4PXE - chains A and B; structure by X-ray diffraction, 1.45 A resolution.

# Chain A (and B)
Molecule: Ureidoglycolate hydrolase
From: Arabidopsis thaliana
Notes: EC 3.5.3.19; chain B of this document is another copy of the same molecule, construct and numbering; everything in this record applies to it too
UniProtKB: Q8VXY9 (UAH_ARATH); numbering as in UniProt (aligned over 50-476)
Chain sequence (430 residues; each row starts with the number of its first residue):
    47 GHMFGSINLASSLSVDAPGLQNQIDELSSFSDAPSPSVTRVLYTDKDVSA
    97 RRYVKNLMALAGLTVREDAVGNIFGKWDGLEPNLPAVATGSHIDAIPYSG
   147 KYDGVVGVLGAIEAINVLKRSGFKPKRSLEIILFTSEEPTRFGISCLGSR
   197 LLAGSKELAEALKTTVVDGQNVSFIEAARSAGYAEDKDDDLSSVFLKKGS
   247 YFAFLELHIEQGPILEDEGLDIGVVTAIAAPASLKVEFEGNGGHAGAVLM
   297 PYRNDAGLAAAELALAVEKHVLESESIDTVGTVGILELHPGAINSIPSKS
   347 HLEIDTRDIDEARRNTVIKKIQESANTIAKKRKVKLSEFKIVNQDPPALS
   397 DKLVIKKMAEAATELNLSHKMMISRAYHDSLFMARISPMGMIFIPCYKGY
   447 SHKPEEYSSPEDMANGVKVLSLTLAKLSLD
Unresolved in the structure: 47-53
Differences from the reference sequence: expression tag (47-49)
UniProt features mapped onto this chain:
  - binding site (Mn(2+)): H138, D149, E184, H254, H448
  - binding site (substrate): E183, E184, H254 to Q257, H290, N340, R353, Y423, H424, H448
  - site: R299 (Necessary for dimerization)
Metal / ion sites: Mn2+ site 1: H138, D149, H254; Mn2+ site 2: D149, E184, H448
Small-molecule neighbours: glyoxylic acid (GLV): E183, E184, R353, A422, Y423, H448

# Chain A / chain B interface
Residue-residue contacts - 118 pairs, chain A then chain B:
  I142(A) with N340(B); S341(B)
  P143(A) with P336(B)
  Y144(A) with H335(B)
  E184(A) with N340(B), hydrogen bond
  P185(A) with I339(B), hydrophobic; N340(B)
  Q257(A) with H290(B); A293(B)
  S279(A) with I339(B)
  N287(A) with K449(B), hydrogen bond (backbone-side chain)
  G288(A) with K449(B), hydrogen bond (backbone-side chain)
  G289(A) with S447(B); K449(B)
  H290(A) with Q257(B); R353(B); A422(B); S447(B), hydrogen bond (backbone-backbone); H448(B)
  A291(A) with V326(B); T328(B)
  G292(A) with V326(B); R353(B); R421(B)
  A293(A) with Q257(B); R421(B)
  V294(A) with V326(B)
  L295(A) with I323(B); R421(B)
  M296(A) with E314(B); V317(B), hydrophobic; L318(B), hydrophobic; T325(B); G327(B)
  P297(A) with I323(B), hydrophobic
  R299(A) with V326(B); G327(B), hydrogen bond (side chain-backbone); T328(B), hydrogen bond
  L304(A) with A310(B); E314(B)
  A307(A) with A307(B), hydrophobic
  E308(A) with L311(B)
  A310(A) with L304(B)
  L311(A) with E308(B); L311(B), hydrophobic; R378(B)
  E314(A) with L304(B); R378(B), salt bridge
  V317(A) with M296(B), hydrophobic
  L318(A) with M296(B), hydrophobic
  I323(A) with L295(B); P297(B), hydrophobic
  T325(A) with M296(B)
  V326(A) with A291(B); G292(B); V294(B); R299(B)
  G327(A) with M296(B); R299(B), hydrogen bond (backbone-side chain)
  T328(A) with A291(B); R299(B), hydrogen bond
  V329(A) with P343(B)
  G330(A) with L334(B); G337(B); A338(B); I339(B); S341(B)
  I331(A) with G337(B); A338(B); I339(B)
  L332(A) with L332(B); L334(B), hydrophobic
  L334(A) with V329(B); G330(B); L332(B), hydrophobic
  H335(A) with Y144(B)
  P336(A) with P143(B)
  G337(A) with G330(B); I331(B)
  A338(A) with G330(B); I331(B)
  I339(A) with P185(B), hydrophobic; S279(B); I331(B); E349(B); I350(B); D351(B)
  N340(A) with I142(B); E184(B), hydrogen bond; P185(B); R353(B); Y423(B); H448(B), hydrogen bond (backbone-side chain)
  S341(A) with I142(B); G330(B); H448(B)
  P343(A) with V329(B)
  E349(A) with I339(B)
  I350(A) with I339(B)
  D351(A) with I339(B)
  R353(A) with H290(B); G292(B); N340(B)
  R378(A) with L311(B); E314(B), salt bridge
  R421(A) with G292(B); A293(B); L295(B)
  A422(A) with H290(B)
  Y423(A) with N340(B)
  S447(A) with G289(B); H290(B), hydrogen bond (backbone-backbone)
  H448(A) with H290(B); N340(B), hydrogen bond (side chain-backbone); S341(B)
  K449(A) with N287(B), hydrogen bond (side chain-backbone); G288(B), hydrogen bond (side chain-backbone); G289(B)
Also at the interface, not in a pair above, chain A (59 interface residues in all): Y298, D301, I342
Also at the interface, not in a pair above, chain B (57 interface residues in all): I342

# Summary
The interface between chain A and chain B involves 59 residues on one side and 57 on the other, with 14
hydrogen bonds and 2 salt bridges. Polar pairs include E314(A)-R378(B), E184(A)-N340(B) and N287(A)-K449(B).
Bound to chain A: glyoxylic acid.
Chain A and chain B are both Ureidoglycolate hydrolase (Arabidopsis thaliana); the structure, The crystal
structure of AtUAH in complex with glyoxylate, was determined by X-ray diffraction, deposited together with
4PXB and 4PXC.
